Entry 2GUD (X-ray diffraction, 0.94 A resolution); this record covers chains A and B.

== Chain A (and B) ==
Molecule: griffithsin
Notes: chain B of this document is another copy of the same molecule, construct and numbering; everything in this record applies to it too
UniProtKB: P84801 (GRFIN_GRISQ); numbering as in UniProt (aligned over 1-121)
Chain sequence (122 residues; numbered 0 to 121; the number before each row is that of its first residue; numbering starts at 0):
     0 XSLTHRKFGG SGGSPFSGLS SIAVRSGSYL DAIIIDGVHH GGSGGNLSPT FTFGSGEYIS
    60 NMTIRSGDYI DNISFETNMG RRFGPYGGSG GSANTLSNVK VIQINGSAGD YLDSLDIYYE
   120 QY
Modified positions: ACE (acetyl group) at position 0
Residues lining bound ligands:
  - beta-D-mannopyranose / alpha-D-mannopyranose, molecule 1: Tyr28, Ser65, Gly66, Asp67, Tyr68, Asp70, Gly89, Gly90
  - beta-D-mannopyranose / alpha-D-mannopyranose, molecule 2: Tyr68, Ala107, Gly108, Asp109, Tyr110, Asp112
  - alpha-D-mannopyranose (MAN): Ser25, Gly26, Ser27, Tyr28, Asp30, Gly43, Gly44, Tyr110
Reported in the primary citation:
  - binding site for alpha-D-mannopyranose: Gly12, Gly44, Tyr68, Asp70, Gly90, Gly108 to Tyr110
  - conformationally variable residues (side-chain flip): Tyr28, Tyr68, Asp70, Tyr110

== Chain A / chain B interface ==
Contacting residue pairs (124; chain A residue first):
  ACE_0(A) - Gln120(B)
  ACE_0(A) - Tyr121(B)
  Ser1(A) - Tyr118(B)
  Ser1(A) - Glu119(B)
  Ser1(A) - Gln120(B)  hydrogen bond (backbone-backbone)
  Leu2(A) - Leu2(B)  hydrophobic
  Leu2(A) - Thr3(B)
  Leu2(A) - His4(B)
  Leu2(A) - Tyr118(B)
  Leu2(A) - Glu119(B)
  Thr3(A) - Leu2(B)
  Thr3(A) - Tyr117(B)
  Thr3(A) - Tyr118(B)  hydrogen bond (backbone-backbone)
  His4(A) - Asp115(B)  salt bridge
  His4(A) - Ile116(B)
  His4(A) - Tyr117(B)
  Arg5(A) - Asn93(B)
  Arg5(A) - Leu114(B)
  Arg5(A) - Asp115(B)
  Arg5(A) - Ile116(B)  hydrogen bond (backbone-backbone)
  Arg5(A) - Tyr118(B)
  Lys6(A) - Ser113(B)
  Lys6(A) - Leu114(B)
  Phe7(A) - Ile63(B)  hydrophobic
  Phe7(A) - Ile69(B)
  Phe7(A) - Asn93(B)
  Phe7(A) - Ser113(B)
  Phe7(A) - Leu114(B)  hydrogen bond (backbone-backbone)
  Phe7(A) - Ile116(B)  hydrophobic
  Gly8(A) - Ser65(B)
  Gly8(A) - Gly66(B)
  Gly8(A) - Asp112(B)
  Gly9(A) - Gly66(B)
  Gly9(A) - Asp67(B)  hydrogen bond (backbone-backbone)
  Gly9(A) - Asp112(B)  hydrogen bond (backbone-backbone)
  Gly9(A) - Ser113(B)
  Gly11(A) - Ser106(B)  hydrogen bond (backbone-side chain)
  Gly11(A) - Asp112(B)
  Gly12(A) - Ser106(B)  hydrogen bond (backbone-side chain)
  Gly12(A) - Ala107(B)
  Gly12(A) - Asp112(B)
  Ser13(A) - Ser106(B)  hydrogen bond (backbone-side chain)
  Ser13(A) - Ala107(B)  hydrogen bond (backbone-backbone)
  Pro14(A) - Gly105(B)
  Pro14(A) - Ser106(B)
  Phe15(A) - Ile32(B)  hydrophobic
  Phe15(A) - Ile34(B)  hydrophobic
  Phe15(A) - His39(B)
  Phe15(A) - Asn104(B)
  Phe15(A) - Gly105(B)  hydrogen bond (backbone-backbone)
  Phe15(A) - Ser106(B)
  Phe15(A) - Leu111(B)  hydrophobic
  Ser16(A) - Asn104(B)
  Gly17(A) - Ile34(B)
  Gly17(A) - Asp35(B)
  Gly17(A) - Gln102(B)
  Gly17(A) - Ile103(B)  hydrogen bond (backbone-backbone)
  Gly17(A) - Asn104(B)  hydrogen bond (backbone-side chain)
  Leu18(A) - Gln102(B)
  Ser19(A) - Val37(B)
  Ile32(A) - Phe15(B)  hydrophobic
  Ile34(A) - Phe15(B)  hydrophobic
  Ile34(A) - Gly17(B)
  Asp35(A) - Asp35(B)
  Val37(A) - Ser19(B)
  His39(A) - Phe15(B)
  Ile63(A) - Phe7(B)  hydrophobic
  Ser65(A) - Gly8(B)
  Gly66(A) - Gly8(B)
  Gly66(A) - Gly9(B)  hydrogen bond (backbone-backbone)
  Asp67(A) - Gly9(B)  hydrogen bond (backbone-backbone)
  Ile69(A) - Phe7(B)
  Ile69(A) - Gly8(B)
  Asn93(A) - Arg5(B)  hydrogen bond
  Asn93(A) - Phe7(B)
  Ile101(A) - Gln102(B)  hydrogen bond (backbone-side chain)
  Ile101(A) - Tyr117(B)
  Gln102(A) - Gly17(B)
  Gln102(A) - Leu18(B)
  Gln102(A) - Ile101(B)  hydrogen bond (side chain-backbone)
  Gln102(A) - Gln102(B)  hydrogen bond
  Ile103(A) - Gly17(B)  hydrogen bond (backbone-backbone)
  Asn104(A) - Phe15(B)
  Asn104(A) - Ser16(B)
  Asn104(A) - Gly17(B)  hydrogen bond (side chain-backbone)
  Gly105(A) - Pro14(B)
  Gly105(A) - Phe15(B)  hydrogen bond (backbone-backbone)
  Ser106(A) - Gly11(B)  hydrogen bond (side chain-backbone)
  Ser106(A) - Gly12(B)  hydrogen bond (side chain-backbone)
  Ser106(A) - Ser13(B)  hydrogen bond (side chain-backbone)
  Ser106(A) - Pro14(B)
  Ser106(A) - Phe15(B)
  Ala107(A) - Gly12(B)
  Ala107(A) - Ser13(B)  hydrogen bond (backbone-backbone)
  Leu111(A) - Phe15(B)  hydrophobic
  Asp112(A) - Gly8(B)
  Asp112(A) - Gly9(B)  hydrogen bond (backbone-backbone)
  Asp112(A) - Gly11(B)
  Asp112(A) - Gly12(B)
  Ser113(A) - Lys6(B)
  Ser113(A) - Phe7(B)
  Ser113(A) - Gly9(B)
  Leu114(A) - Arg5(B)
  Leu114(A) - Lys6(B)
  Leu114(A) - Phe7(B)  hydrogen bond (backbone-backbone)
  Asp115(A) - His4(B)  salt bridge
  Asp115(A) - Arg5(B)
  Asp115(A) - Lys6(B)
  Ile116(A) - Thr3(B)
  Ile116(A) - His4(B)
  Ile116(A) - Arg5(B)  hydrogen bond (backbone-backbone)
  Ile116(A) - Phe7(B)  hydrophobic
  Tyr117(A) - Thr3(B)
  Tyr117(A) - His4(B)
  Tyr117(A) - Ile101(B)  hydrophobic
  Tyr117(A) - Glu119(B)
  Tyr118(A) - Ser1(B)
  Tyr118(A) - Leu2(B)
  Tyr118(A) - Thr3(B)  hydrogen bond (backbone-backbone)
  Glu119(A) - Ser1(B)
  Glu119(A) - Tyr117(B)  hydrogen bond
  Gln120(A) - ACE_0(B)
  Gln120(A) - Ser1(B)  hydrogen bond (backbone-backbone)
  Tyr121(A) - ACE_0(B)
Also at the interface, not in a pair above, chain A (52 interface residues in all): Tyr68, Thr94, Leu95, Gly108
Also at the interface, not in a pair above, chain B (53 interface residues in all): Ser10, Tyr68, Leu95, Lys99, Gly108

== Overview ==
The interface between chain A and chain B involves 52 residues on one side and 53 on the other; the contacts
include 32 hydrogen bonds and 2 salt bridges. Among the polar pairs are His4(A)-Asp115(B), Gly11(A)-Ser106(B)
and Gly12(A)-Ser106(B). From the paper: a binding site for alpha-D-mannopyranose at Gly12(A), Gly44(A) and
Tyr68(A) among others; conformational variability at Tyr28(A), Tyr68(A) and Asp70(A) among others.
Chain A and chain B are both griffithsin; the structure, Crystal structure of a complex of griffithsin with
mannose at 0.94 A resolution, was determined by X-ray diffraction together with 2GTY, 2GUC, 2GUE and 2GUX from
the same study.
